Entry 8JN1 (electron microscopy, 3.50 A resolution); this record covers chains C and F of the 8 polymer chains in the assembly.

== Chain C ==
Name: Envelope protein (Fragment)
Organism: Dengue virus type 3
Reference sequence: A0A173H1Z3 (A0A173H1Z3_9FLAV); residues 1-493 here = UniProt positions 1-493
Amino-acid sequence (493 residues; row label = number of the first residue in the row):
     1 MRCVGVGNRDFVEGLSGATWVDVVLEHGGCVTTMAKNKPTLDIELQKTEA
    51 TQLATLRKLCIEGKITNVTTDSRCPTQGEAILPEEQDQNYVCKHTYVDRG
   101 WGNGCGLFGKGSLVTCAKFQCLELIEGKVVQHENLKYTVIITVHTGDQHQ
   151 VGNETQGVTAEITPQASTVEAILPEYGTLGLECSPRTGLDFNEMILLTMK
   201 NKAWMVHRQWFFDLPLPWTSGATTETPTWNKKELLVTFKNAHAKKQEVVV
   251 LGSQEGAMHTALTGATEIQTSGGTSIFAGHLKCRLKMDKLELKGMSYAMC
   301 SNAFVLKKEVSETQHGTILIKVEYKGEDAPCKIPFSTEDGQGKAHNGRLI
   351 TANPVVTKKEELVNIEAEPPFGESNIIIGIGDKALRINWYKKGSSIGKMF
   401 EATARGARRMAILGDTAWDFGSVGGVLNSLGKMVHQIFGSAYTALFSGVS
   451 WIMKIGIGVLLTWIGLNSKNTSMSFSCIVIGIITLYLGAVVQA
Cystine bridges: C3-C30, C60-C121, C74-C105, C92-C116, C183-C283, C300-C331
Covalently attached groups: N-acetylglucosamine (NAG) linked to N67, N153

== Chain F ==
Name: Polyprotein
Organism: Dengue virus type 3
Reference sequence: A0A330J7Q8 (A0A330J7Q8_9FLAV); residues 1-75 here correspond to UniProt positions 92-166 (UniProt number = residue number + 91)
Amino-acid sequence (75 residues; numbered 1 to 75; the number before each row is that of its first residue):
     1 SVALAPHVGMGLDTRAQTWMSAEGAWRQIEKVETWAFRHPGFTILALFLA
    51 HYIGTSLTQKVVIFILLMLVTPSMT
Construct notes: variant I29 (Val120 in A0A330J7Q8)

== Interface between chain C and chain F ==
Contacting residue pairs - 35 pairs, chain C then chain F:
  W210(C) with R38(F)
  D213(C) with T34(F); R38(F), salt bridge
  T237(C) with M20(F); E23(F)
  K239(C) with Q17(F)
  N240(C) with Q17(F)
  H242(C) with A16(F)
  V249(C) with W19(F), hydrophobic
  L251(C) with W19(F), hydrophobic; M20(F), hydrophobic
  T260(C) with V2(F)
  A444(C) with G41(F)
  L445(C) with G41(F); F42(F)
  F446(C) with L45(F), hydrophobic
  S447(C) with H39(F), hydrogen bond
  G448(C) with W35(F), hydrogen bond (backbone-side chain); H39(F)
  V449(C) with F42(F), hydrophobic; T71(F)
  S450(C) with M74(F); T75(F)
  I452(C) with M74(F), hydrophobic
  M453(C) with L67(F), hydrophobic; V70(F), hydrophobic; T71(F)
  I457(C) with L49(F), hydrophobic; L67(F), hydrophobic
  L460(C) with L49(F), hydrophobic; I53(F), hydrophobic
  L461(C) with F48(F), hydrophobic; L49(F), hydrophobic
  I464(C) with I53(F), hydrophobic
  M473(C) with Y52(F)
Also at the interface, not in a pair above, chain C (25 interface residues in all): V236, C477
Also at the interface, not in a pair above, chain F (23 interface residues in all): T18

== Summary ==
The interface between chain C and chain F involves 25 residues on one side and 23 on the other; the contacts
include 2 hydrogen bonds and 1 salt bridge. Polar contacts include D213(C)-R38(F), S447(C)-H39(F) and
G448(C)-W35(F). N-acetylglucosamine is covalently linked to N67(C) and N153(C).
Here chain C is Envelope protein (Fragment) and chain F is Polyprotein, both from Dengue virus type 3. Entry
8JN1 (Cryo-EM structure of dengue virus serotype 3 strain EHIE46200Y19 in complex with human antibody DENV-115
IgG ...) was determined by electron microscopy (same publication as 8JN2 and 8JN3).
